Entry 8UOQ (electron microscopy, 3.80 A resolution); this record covers chains 1 and 4 of the 30 polymer chains in the assembly.

== Chain 1 ==
Name: General transcription and DNA repair factor IIH subunit TFB1
Organism: Saccharomyces cerevisiae
UniProtKB: P32776 (TFB1_YEAST); residues 1-642 here = UniProt positions 1-642
Sequence (642 residues; row label = number of the first residue in the row):
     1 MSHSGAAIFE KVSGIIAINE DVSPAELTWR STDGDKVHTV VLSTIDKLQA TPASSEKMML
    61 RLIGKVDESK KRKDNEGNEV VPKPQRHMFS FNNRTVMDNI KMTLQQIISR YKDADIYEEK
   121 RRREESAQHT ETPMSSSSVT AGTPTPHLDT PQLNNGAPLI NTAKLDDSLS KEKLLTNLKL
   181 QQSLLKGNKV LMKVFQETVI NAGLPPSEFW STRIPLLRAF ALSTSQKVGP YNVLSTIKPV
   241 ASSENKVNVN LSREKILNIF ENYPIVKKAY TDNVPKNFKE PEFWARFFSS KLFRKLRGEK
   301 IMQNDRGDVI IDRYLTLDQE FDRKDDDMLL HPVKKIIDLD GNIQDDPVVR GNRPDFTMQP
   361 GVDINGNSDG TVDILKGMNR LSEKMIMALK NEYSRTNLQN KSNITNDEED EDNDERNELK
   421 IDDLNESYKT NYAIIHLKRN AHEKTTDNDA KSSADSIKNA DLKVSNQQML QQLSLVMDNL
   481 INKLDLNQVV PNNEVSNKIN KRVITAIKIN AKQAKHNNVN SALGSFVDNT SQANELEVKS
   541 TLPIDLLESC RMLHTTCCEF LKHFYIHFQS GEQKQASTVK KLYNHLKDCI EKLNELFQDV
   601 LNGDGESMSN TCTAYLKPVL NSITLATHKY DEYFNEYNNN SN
Not modelled in the structure: 1-166, 241-244, 394-412, 447-461, 518-535, 640-642
Curated features (UniProtKB/Swiss-Prot):
  - modified residue: Thr-150 (Phosphothreonine)

== Chain 4 ==
Name: General transcription and DNA repair factor IIH subunit TFB4
Organism: Saccharomyces cerevisiae
UniProtKB: Q12004 (TFB4_YEAST); numbering as in UniProt (aligned over 1-338)
Sequence (338 residues; numbered 1 to 338; the number before each row is that of its first residue):
     1 MDAISDPTFK HARSRKQVTE ESPSLLTVII EIAPKLWTTF DEEGNEKGSI IKVLEALIVF
    61 LNAHLAFNSA NKVAVIAAYS QGIKYLYPES TSALKASESE NKTRSDLKII NSDMYRRFRN
   121 VDETLVEEIY KLFELEKKQI EQNSQRSTLA GAMSAGLTYV NRISKESVTT SLKSRLLVLT
   181 CGSGSSKDEI FQYIPIMNCI FSATKMKCPI DVVKIGGSKE STFLQQTTDA TNGVYLHVES
   241 TEGLIQYLAT AMFIDPSLRP IIVKPNHGSV DFRTSCYLTG RVVAVGFICS VCLCVLSIIP
   301 PGNKCPACDS QFDEHVIAKL KRKPVVPRLK AKKKVTKP
Not modelled in the structure: 1-20, 93-105, 168-170, 329-338
Metal / ion sites: Zn2+: Cys-289, Cys-292, Cys-305, Cys-308
Curated features (UniProtKB/Swiss-Prot):
  - zinc finger: Cys-289 to Cys-308 (C4-type)
  - modified residue: Met-1 (N-acetylmethionine)

== How chain 1 and chain 4 interact ==
Residue-residue contacts (67; chain 1 residue first):
  Ile-435(1) with Val-291(4), hydrophobic
  His-436(1) with Ala-307(4); Cys-308(4); Asp-309(4), salt bridge
  Leu-437(1) with Ala-307(4)
  Lys-438(1) with Tyr-277(4), hydrogen bond (backbone-side chain); Cys-305(4), hydrogen bond (side chain-backbone); Pro-306(4), hydrogen bond (side chain-backbone); Ala-307(4), hydrogen bond (backbone-backbone); Cys-308(4); Asp-309(4), salt bridge
  Arg-439(1) with Phe-191(4); Tyr-277(4)
  Asn-440(1) with Tyr-277(4), hydrogen bond
  Ala-441(1) with Ile-190(4), hydrophobic; Tyr-277(4)
  His-442(1) with Tyr-277(4), hydrogen bond (backbone-backbone); Leu-278(4); Thr-279(4), hydrogen bond (side chain-backbone); Gly-280(4)
  Glu-443(1) with Gly-280(4)
  Lys-444(1) with Gly-280(4); Val-282(4)
  Thr-445(1) with Gly-280(4), hydrogen bond (backbone-backbone); Arg-281(4)
  Val-464(1) with Thr-39(4); Glu-42(4)
  Asn-466(1) with Glu-141(4)
  Gln-468(1) with Glu-42(4), hydrogen bond
  Met-469(1) with Thr-38(4)
  Gln-471(1) with Glu-42(4), hydrogen bond
  Gln-472(1) with Trp-37(4), hydrogen bond (side chain-backbone); Thr-38(4); Asp-41(4), hydrogen bond; Glu-42(4); Lys-47(4), hydrogen bond
  Leu-473(1) with Ile-140(4), hydrophobic
  Leu-475(1) with Lys-47(4)
  Val-476(1) with Ile-50(4), hydrophobic
  Met-477(1) with Phe-133(4), hydrophobic
  Leu-484(1) with Leu-54(4), hydrophobic; Glu-55(4)
  Asp-485(1) with Glu-55(4), hydrogen bond (backbone-side chain)
  Leu-486(1) with Asn-111(4)
  Gln-488(1) with Glu-55(4)
  Val-489(1) with Glu-55(4); Ile-245(4), hydrophobic
  Val-495(1) with Glu-242(4)
  Ser-496(1) with Gln-246(4)
  Ile-499(1) with Tyr-247(4)
  Arg-502(1) with Tyr-247(4), hydrogen bond
  Val-503(1) with Tyr-247(4), hydrophobic
  Asn-510(1) with Val-263(4); Lys-264(4), hydrogen bond (side chain-backbone); Pro-265(4); Asn-266(4), hydrogen bond (side chain-backbone)
  Ala-514(1) with Val-263(4), hydrophobic
  Phe-568(1) with Pro-324(4)
  Gly-571(1) with Val-325(4)
  Glu-572(1) with Val-325(4)
  Gln-573(1) with Val-325(4); Val-326(4), hydrogen bond (side chain-backbone); Pro-327(4)
  Ala-576(1) with Pro-327(4), hydrophobic
  Tyr-633(1) with Val-326(4)
  Tyr-637(1) with Val-326(4); Arg-328(4)
Also at the interface, not in a pair above, chain 1 (49 interface residues in all): Leu-470, Asn-479, Leu-480, Ile-481, Pro-491, Ala-506, Ile-507, Phe-634, Asn-638
Also at the interface, not in a pair above, chain 4 (51 interface residues in all): Pro-34, Gly-48, Ile-51, Ile-109, Tyr-130, Glu-136, Lys-137, Val-238, Gly-243, Ser-275, Cys-276

== Overview ==
49 residues of chain 1 face 51 of chain 4 across their interface, with 18 hydrogen bonds and 2 salt bridges.
Polar pairs include His-436(1)/Asp-309(4), Lys-438(1)/Asp-309(4) and Lys-438(1)/Tyr-277(4). Cys-289(4),
Cys-292(4), Cys-305(4) and Cys-308(4) form the Zn2+ site.
Chain 1 is General transcription and DNA repair factor IIH subunit TFB1 and chain 4 is General transcription
and DNA repair factor IIH subunit TFB4, both from Saccharomyces cerevisiae; the structure, Composite map of
PIC_delta_TFIIK form2, was determined by electron microscopy, deposited together with 8UOT.
